2E74 - chains E and F of the 8 polymer chains in the assembly; structure by X-ray diffraction, 3.00 A resolution.

Chain E:
Name: Cytochrome b6-f complex subunit 6
From: Mastigocladus laminosus
Reference sequence: P83795 (PETL_MASLA); residues 1-32 here = UniProt positions 1-32
Sequence (32 residues; row label = number of the first residue in the row):
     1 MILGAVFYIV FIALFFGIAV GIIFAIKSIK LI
Ligand contacts: dioleoyl-phosphatidylcholine (OPC; (7R,17E)-4-hydroxy-N,N,N,7-tetramethyl-7-[(8E)-octadec-8-enoyloxy]-10-oxo-3,5,9-trioxa-4-phosphaheptacos-17-en-1-aminium 4-oxide): Met1, Gly4, Ala5, Tyr8

Chain F:
Name: Cytochrome b6-f complex subunit 7
From: Mastigocladus laminosus
Reference sequence: P83796 (PETM_MASLA); residues 1-35 here = UniProt positions 1-35
Sequence (35 residues; numbered 1 to 35; the number before each row is that of its first residue):
     1 MTEEMLYAAL LSFGLIFVGW GLGVLLLKIQ GAEKE
Unresolved in the structure: 33-35
Ligand contacts:
  - beta-carotene (BCR): Ile16, Phe17, Trp20
  - dioleoyl-phosphatidylcholine (OPC; (7R,17E)-4-hydroxy-N,N,N,7-tetramethyl-7-[(8E)-octadec-8-enoyloxy]-10-oxo-3,5,9-trioxa-4-phosphaheptacos-17-en-1-aminium 4-oxide): Glu3, Glu4, Tyr7, Ala8, Leu11, Ser12, Gly14, Val18

How chain E and chain F interact:
Contacting residue pairs (9):
  Met1(E) - Tyr7(F)
  Tyr8(E) - Leu15(F)
  Tyr8(E) - Val18(F)
  Ile12(E) - Leu22(F)  hydrophobic
  Phe16(E) - Leu22(F)  hydrophobic
  Phe16(E) - Leu25(F)  hydrophobic
  Phe16(E) - Leu26(F)  hydrophobic
  Phe24(E) - Ile29(F)  hydrophobic
  Lys27(E) - Gln30(F)  hydrogen bond (side chain-backbone)
Interface residues without a listed pair, chain E (7 interface residues in all): Val20

Overview:
7 residues of chain E and 8 residues of chain F are in contact; the contacts include 1 hydrogen bond. Its one
hydrogen-bonded contact is Lys27(E)-Gln30(F). Dioleoyl-phosphatidylcholine is bound between chain E and chain
F. Bound to chain F: beta-carotene.
Here chain E is Cytochrome b6-f complex subunit 6 and chain F is Cytochrome b6-f complex subunit 7, both from
Mastigocladus laminosus. Entry 2E74 (Crystal Structure of the Cytochrome b6f Complex from M.laminosus) was
determined by X-ray diffraction, deposited together with 2E75 and 2E76.
